Entry 7FF7 (X-ray diffraction, 3.38 A resolution); this record covers chains A and B of the 3 polymer chains in the assembly.

# Chain A (and B)
Molecule: Outer membrane protein F
Source organism: Escherichia coli
Notes: chain B of this document is another copy of the same molecule, construct and numbering; everything in this record applies to it too
UniProt: A0A7Z7L1X9 (A0A7Z7L1X9_ECOLX); residues 1-340 here correspond to UniProt positions 7-346 (UniProt number = residue number + 6)
Sequence (340 residues; numbered 1 to 340; the number before each row is that of its first residue):
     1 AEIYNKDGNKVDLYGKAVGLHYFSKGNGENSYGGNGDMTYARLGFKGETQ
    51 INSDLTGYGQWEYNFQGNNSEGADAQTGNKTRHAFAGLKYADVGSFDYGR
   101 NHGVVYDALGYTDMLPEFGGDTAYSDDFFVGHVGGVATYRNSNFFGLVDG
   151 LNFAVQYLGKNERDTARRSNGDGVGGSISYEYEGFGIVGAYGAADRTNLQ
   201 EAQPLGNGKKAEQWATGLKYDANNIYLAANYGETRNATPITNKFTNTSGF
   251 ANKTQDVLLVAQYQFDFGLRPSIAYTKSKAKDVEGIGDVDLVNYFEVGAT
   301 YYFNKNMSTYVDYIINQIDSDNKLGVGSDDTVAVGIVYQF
Sequence notes: conflict His-83 (Leu89 in A0A7Z7L1X9), His-102 (Tyr108 in A0A7Z7L1X9), His-132 (Arg138 in A0A7Z7L1X9)
Metal / ion sites: Zn2+: His-83, His-102, His-132
What the authors report for this chain:
  - mutagenesis - D113E: increased catalytic activity (glycosidase activities)
  - catalytic residues: Asp-113 (proposed by the authors, not directly observed)
  - mutagenesis - R82C/Y106H/D113E: increased catalytic activity

# Interface between chain A and chain B
Contacting residue pairs (66):
  Ile-3(A) / Ile-3(B)  hydrophobic
  Tyr-4(A) / Ala-1(B)  hydrophobic
  Tyr-4(A) / Glu-2(B)
  Asn-9(A) / Asn-306(B)
  Asn-9(A) / Tyr-338(B)  hydrogen bond
  Asn-9(A) / Gln-339(B)
  Lys-10(A) / Tyr-338(B)  hydrogen bond (backbone-side chain)
  Val-11(A) / Tyr-338(B)
  Val-11(A) / Phe-340(B)  hydrophobic
  Leu-13(A) / Leu-13(B)  hydrophobic
  Phe-45(A) / Lys-16(B)
  Phe-45(A) / Leu-43(B)  hydrophobic
  Phe-45(A) / Phe-340(B)  hydrophobic
  Gly-47(A) / Tyr-338(B)
  Glu-48(A) / Tyr-338(B)
  Thr-49(A) / Asn-304(B)  hydrogen bond
  Thr-49(A) / Asn-306(B)
  Thr-49(A) / Met-307(B)
  Ile-51(A) / Asn-304(B)
  Gly-57(A) / Met-307(B)
  Tyr-58(A) / Met-307(B)
  Tyr-58(A) / Tyr-338(B)
  Gly-59(A) / Tyr-338(B)
  Trp-61(A) / Ala-41(B)
  Trp-61(A) / Leu-43(B)  hydrophobic
  Trp-61(A) / Phe-65(B)  hydrophobic
  Tyr-63(A) / Phe-65(B)  hydrophobic
  Tyr-63(A) / Gln-76(B)
  Tyr-63(A) / Asn-79(B)  hydrogen bond
  Gln-76(A) / Gln-76(B)  hydrogen bond (backbone-side chain)
  Asn-79(A) / Ala-75(B)
  Asn-79(A) / Gln-76(B)
  Lys-80(A) / Glu-71(B)
  Lys-80(A) / Ala-75(B)
  Thr-81(A) / Phe-65(B)
  Thr-81(A) / Gln-66(B)
  Ala-84(A) / Thr-39(B)
  Phe-85(A) / Ala-17(B)
  Ala-86(A) / Ala-17(B)
  Ala-86(A) / Ile-336(B)
  Ala-86(A) / Tyr-338(B)
  Gly-87(A) / Met-307(B)
  Gly-87(A) / Ile-336(B)
  Leu-88(A) / Phe-303(B)  hydrophobic
  Leu-88(A) / Met-307(B)  hydrophobic
  Tyr-98(A) / Gly-19(B)
  Tyr-98(A) / Leu-20(B)
  Tyr-98(A) / His-21(B)  hydrogen bond
  Tyr-98(A) / Asp-37(B)
  Tyr-98(A) / Thr-39(B)
  Gly-99(A) / Thr-39(B)
  Arg-100(A) / Gly-67(B)
  Arg-100(A) / Asn-69(B)
  Arg-100(A) / Glu-71(B)  salt bridge
  Ser-125(A) / Glu-71(B)  hydrogen bond
  Asp-126(A) / Ser-70(B)
  Asp-126(A) / Glu-71(B)  hydrogen bond (side chain-backbone)
  His-132(A) / Glu-71(B)  salt bridge
  Gly-134(A) / Asp-37(B)
  Gly-135(A) / Asp-37(B)  hydrogen bond (backbone-side chain)
  Arg-163(A) / Asn-68(B)  hydrogen bond (side chain-backbone)
  Arg-163(A) / Asn-69(B)
  Arg-163(A) / Ser-70(B)
  Arg-168(A) / Ser-70(B)
  Arg-168(A) / Glu-71(B)
  Arg-168(A) / Gly-72(B)
Interface residues without a listed pair, chain A (41 interface residues in all): Leu-43, Leu-55, Gln-60, Phe-65, Phe-96, Asn-161
Interface residues without a listed pair, chain B (34 interface residues in all): Arg-42, Asp-74

# Overview
41 residues of chain A face 34 of chain B across their interface; the contacts include 10 hydrogen bonds and 2
salt bridges. Polar contacts include Arg-100(A)/Glu-71(B), His-132(A)/Glu-71(B) and Asn-9(A)/Tyr-338(B).
His-83(A), His-102(A) and His-132(A) form the Zn2+ site. The paper reports the catalytic residue Asp-113(A);
D113E of chain A increases catalytic activity (glycosidase activities).
Chain A and chain B are both Outer membrane protein F (Escherichia coli); the structure, Structure of OmpF2,
was determined by X-ray diffraction (same publication as 7FDY).
